PDB entry 7MTQ | electron microscopy, 3.65 A resolution | chains A and B

# Chain A (and B)
Protein: Metabotropic glutamate receptor 2
From: Homo sapiens
Notes: chain B of this document is another copy of the same molecule, construct and numbering; everything in this record applies to it too
UniProt: Q14416 (GRM2_HUMAN); residue numbers follow UniProt; this construct covers 18-872
Sequence (855 residues; each row starts with the number of its first residue):
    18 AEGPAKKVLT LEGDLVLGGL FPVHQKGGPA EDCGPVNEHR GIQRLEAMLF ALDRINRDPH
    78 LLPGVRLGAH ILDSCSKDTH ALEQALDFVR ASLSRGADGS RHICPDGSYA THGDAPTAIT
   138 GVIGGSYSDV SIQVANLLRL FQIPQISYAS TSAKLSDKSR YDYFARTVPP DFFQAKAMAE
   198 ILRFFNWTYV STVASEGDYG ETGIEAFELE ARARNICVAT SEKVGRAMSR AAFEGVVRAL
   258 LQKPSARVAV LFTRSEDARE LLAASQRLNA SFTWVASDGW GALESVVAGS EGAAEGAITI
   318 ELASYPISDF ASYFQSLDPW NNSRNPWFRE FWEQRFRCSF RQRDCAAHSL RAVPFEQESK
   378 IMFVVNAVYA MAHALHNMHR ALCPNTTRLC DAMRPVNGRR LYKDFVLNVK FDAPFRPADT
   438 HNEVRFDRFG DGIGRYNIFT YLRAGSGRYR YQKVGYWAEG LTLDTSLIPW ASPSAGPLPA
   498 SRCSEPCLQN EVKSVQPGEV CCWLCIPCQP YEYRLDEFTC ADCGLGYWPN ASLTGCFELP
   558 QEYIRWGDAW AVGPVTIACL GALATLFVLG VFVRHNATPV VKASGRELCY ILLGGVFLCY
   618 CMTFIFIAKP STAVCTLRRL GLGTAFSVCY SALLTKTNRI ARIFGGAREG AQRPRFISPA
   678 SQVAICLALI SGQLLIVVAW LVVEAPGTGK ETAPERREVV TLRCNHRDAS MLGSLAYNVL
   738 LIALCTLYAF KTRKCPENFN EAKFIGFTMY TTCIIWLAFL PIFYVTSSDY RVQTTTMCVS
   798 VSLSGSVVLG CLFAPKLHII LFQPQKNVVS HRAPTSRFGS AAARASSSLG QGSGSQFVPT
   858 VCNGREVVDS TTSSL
Unresolved in the structure: 18-23, 44-45, 111-132, 489-490, 514-515, 527, 530-531, 544, 548-549, 564, 660-674, 706-707, 740, 819-872 (chain B: 18-23, 44-45, 111-132, 463, 504, 515, 525, 530, 540, 544-545, 566, 594, 596, 662-672, 706-708, 713-715, 820-872)
Cystine bridges: Cys50-Cys92, Cys355-Cys362, Cys400-Cys407, Cys504-Cys522, Cys632-Cys721
Covalent attachments: N-acetylglucosamine (NAG) linked to Asn203
Ligand contacts: Z99 (2-[(1S,2S)-2-carboxycyclopropyl]-3-(9H-xanthen-9-yl)-D-alanine): Arg57, Arg61, Ser143, Tyr144, Ser145, Ala166, Ser167, Thr168, Ser169, Asp215, Tyr216, Asp295, Lys377
Curated features (UniProtKB/Swiss-Prot):
  - region: Ala677 to Ala685 (Important for interaction with HTR2A)
  - binding site (L-glutamate): Arg57, Arg61, Ser145, Ala166, Thr168, Asp295, Lys377
  - glycosylation (N-linked (GlcNAc...) asparagine): Asn203, Asn286, Asn338, Asn402, Asn547
  - mutagenesis: Ala677 (A677S: Impairs interaction with HTR2A), Ala681 (A681F: Impairs interaction with HTR2A), Ala685 (A685G: Impairs interaction with HTR2A)
Reported in the primary citation:
  - mutagenesis - R720A, S731A, L732A: abolished expression
  - mutagenesis - V825*: decreased signaling

# Interface between chain A and chain B
Contacting residue pairs (12; chain A residue first):
  Leu99(A) with Leu157(B), hydrophobic
  Glu100(A) with Leu110(B)
  Leu103(A) with Leu110(B), hydrophobic
  Arg107(A) with Arg107(B)
  Gln150(A) with Leu157(B)
  Leu154(A) with Leu154(B), hydrophobic; Leu157(B), hydrophobic
  Leu157(A) with Leu99(B), hydrophobic; Gln150(B); Leu154(B), hydrophobic
  Ser176(A) with Arg177(B), hydrogen bond
  Arg177(A) with Arg177(B)
Other interface residues (no listed pair), chain A (13 interface residues in all): Asn153, Arg156, Phe158, Val699
Other interface residues (no listed pair), chain B (12 interface residues in all): Leu103, Asn153, Phe158, Ser176, Ala630

# In short
13 residues of chain A face 12 of chain B across their interface, with 1 hydrogen bond. Its one
hydrogen-bonded contact is Ser176(A)-Arg177(B). Bound to chain A: compound Z99. Covalently linked
N-acetylglucosamine: at Asn203(A). From the paper: R720A, S731A and L732A of chain A abolish expression; V825*
of chain A reduces signaling.
Both chains are Metabotropic glutamate receptor 2 (Homo sapiens). Entry 7MTQ (CryoEM Structure of Full-Length
mGlu2 in Inactive-State Bound to Antagonist LY341495) was determined by electron microscopy together with 7MTR
and 7MTS from the same study.
